Entry 4PSW (X-ray diffraction, 2.10 A resolution); this record covers chains A and C of the 3 polymer chains in the assembly.

# Chain A
Name: Histone acetyltransferase type B catalytic subunit
Organism: Saccharomyces cerevisiae
Notes: EC 2.3.1.48
UniProtKB: Q12341 (HAT1_YEAST); residues 4-320 here = UniProt positions 4-320
Chain sequence (317 residues; each row starts with the number of its first residue):
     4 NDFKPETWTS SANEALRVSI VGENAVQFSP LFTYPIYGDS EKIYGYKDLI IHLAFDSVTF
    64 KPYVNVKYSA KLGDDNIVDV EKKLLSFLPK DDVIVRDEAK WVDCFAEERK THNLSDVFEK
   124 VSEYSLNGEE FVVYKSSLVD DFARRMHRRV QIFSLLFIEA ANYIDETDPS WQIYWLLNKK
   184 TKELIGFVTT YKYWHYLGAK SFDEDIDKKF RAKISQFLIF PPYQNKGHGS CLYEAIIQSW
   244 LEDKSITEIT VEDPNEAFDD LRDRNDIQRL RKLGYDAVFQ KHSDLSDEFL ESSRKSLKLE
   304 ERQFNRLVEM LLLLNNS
Unresolved in the structure: 4
Swiss-Prot annotation at these positions:
  - region: Asp42 to Glu44 (Interaction with histone H4 N-terminus), Tyr194 to Tyr196 (Interaction with histone H4 N-terminus), Trp197 to Phe205 (Interaction with HAT2)
  - active site: Glu255 (Proton donor/acceptor)
  - binding site (acetyl-CoA): Phe220 to Ile222, Gln227 to Ser233, Asn258, Arg267
  - site: Trp174 (Interaction with histone H4 N-terminus)
  - mutagenesis: Trp197 (W197E: Abolishes interaction with HAT2), Tyr199 (Y199E: Abolishes interaction with HAT2), Ala202 (A202D: Impairs interaction with HAT2), Phe205 (F205E: Abolishes interaction with HAT2), Arg214 (R214A: Impairs interaction with HAT2)
Small-molecule neighbours: coenzyme A (COA): Phe160, Ile161, Ser218, Gln219, Phe220, Leu221, Ile222, Gln227, Asn228, Lys229, Gly230, His231, Gly232, Ser233, Asn258, Phe261, Leu264, Arg267
From the paper describing this entry:
  - contacts within the chain: Tyr199-Ala202 (hydrogen bond)
  - conformationally variable residues (order/disorder transition): Leu200 to Asp208
  - mutagenesis - W197E: unchanged growth in response to DNA damage sensitivity
  - mutagenesis - Y37A, A163Y, Y194A, Y196A, A202D: unchanged binding to Histone acetyltransferase type B subunit 2

# Chain C
Name: Histone H4 type VIII
Organism: Ophiophagus hannah
UniProtKB: V8PGJ1 (V8PGJ1_OPHHA); residues 9-46 here correspond to UniProt positions 8-45 (UniProt number = residue number - 1)
Chain sequence (38 residues; numbered 9 to 46; the number before each row is that of its first residue):
     9 GKGLGKGGAK RHRKVLRDNI QGITKPAIRR LARRGGVK

# Chain A / chain C interface
Residue-residue contacts - 40 pairs, chain A then chain C:
  Tyr37(A) - Ala17(C)  hydrogen bond (side chain-backbone)
  Tyr37(A) - Lys18(C)
  Tyr37(A) - Arg19(C)
  Asp42(A) - Arg19(C)
  Ser43(A) - Arg19(C)
  Glu44(A) - Arg19(C)  salt bridge
  Ile161(A) - Lys14(C)
  Glu162(A) - Lys18(C)
  Glu162(A) - Arg19(C)  hydrogen bond (side chain-backbone)
  Ala163(A) - Lys14(C)
  Ala163(A) - Gly15(C)
  Ala163(A) - Gly16(C)  hydrogen bond (backbone-backbone)
  Ala163(A) - Ala17(C)
  Ala163(A) - Lys18(C)
  Ala164(A) - Gly13(C)
  Asn165(A) - Leu12(C)  hydrogen bond (side chain-backbone)
  Asn165(A) - Gly13(C)  hydrogen bond (backbone-backbone)
  Asn165(A) - Lys14(C)  hydrogen bond (side chain-backbone)
  Asn165(A) - Gly15(C)  hydrogen bond (side chain-backbone)
  Asn165(A) - Gly16(C)
  Ile167(A) - Leu12(C)
  Ile167(A) - Gly13(C)
  Trp174(A) - Gly11(C)
  Trp174(A) - Leu12(C)
  Tyr194(A) - Lys10(C)  hydrogen bond
  Tyr194(A) - Gly11(C)
  Tyr196(A) - Lys10(C)  hydrogen bond (side chain-backbone)
  Tyr196(A) - Gly11(C)  hydrogen bond (side chain-backbone)
  Tyr196(A) - Leu12(C)
  Lys216(A) - Gly11(C)  hydrogen bond (side chain-backbone)
  Lys216(A) - Leu12(C)
  Ser218(A) - Gly13(C)  hydrogen bond (side chain-backbone)
  Ser218(A) - Lys14(C)  hydrogen bond (backbone-side chain)
  Gln219(A) - Gly13(C)  hydrogen bond (side chain-backbone)
  Glu255(A) - Gly11(C)
  Glu255(A) - Leu12(C)
  Glu255(A) - Gly13(C)  hydrogen bond (side chain-backbone)
  Glu255(A) - Lys14(C)  hydrogen bond (backbone-side chain)
  Glu255(A) - Gly15(C)
  Asp256(A) - Lys14(C)  hydrogen bond (backbone-side chain)
Other interface residues (no listed pair), chain A (20 interface residues in all): Asp171, Pro257
Other interface residues (no listed pair), chain C (11 interface residues in all): His20

# Overview
20 residues of chain A face 11 of chain C across their interface; the contacts include 17 hydrogen bonds and 1
salt bridge. Polar contacts include Glu44(A)-Arg19(C), Tyr37(A)-Ala17(C) and Glu162(A)-Arg19(C). From the
paper: Y37A, A163Y and Y194A of chain A, among others, leave binding to Histone acetyltransferase type B
subunit 2 unchanged; conformational variability at Leu200(A); 6 substitutions were tested in all.
Chain A is Histone acetyltransferase type B catalytic subunit (Saccharomyces cerevisiae) and chain C is
Histone H4 type VIII (Ophiophagus hannah); the structure, Crystal structure of histone acetyltransferase
complex, was determined by X-ray diffraction, deposited together with 4PSX.
